8DR5 - chains C and F of the 12 polymer chains in the assembly; structure by electron microscopy, 2.76 A resolution.

Chain C:
Name: Replication factor C subunit 3
Organism: Saccharomyces cerevisiae
Reference sequence: P38629 (RFC3_YEAST); residues 1-340 here = UniProt positions 1-340
Amino-acid sequence (340 residues; each row starts with the number of its first residue):
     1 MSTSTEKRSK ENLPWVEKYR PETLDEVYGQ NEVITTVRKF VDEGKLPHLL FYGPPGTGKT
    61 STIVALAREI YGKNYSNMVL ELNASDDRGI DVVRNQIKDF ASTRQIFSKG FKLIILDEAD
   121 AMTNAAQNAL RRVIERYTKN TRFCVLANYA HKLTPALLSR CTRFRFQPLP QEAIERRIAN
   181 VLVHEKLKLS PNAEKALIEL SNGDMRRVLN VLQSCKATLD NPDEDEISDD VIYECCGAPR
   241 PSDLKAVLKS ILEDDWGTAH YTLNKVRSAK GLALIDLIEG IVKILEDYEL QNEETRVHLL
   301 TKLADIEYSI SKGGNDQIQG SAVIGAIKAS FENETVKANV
Unresolved in the structure: 1-5, 336-340
Ion coordination: Mg2+: Thr60 (together with ATP-gamma-S)
Ligand contacts:
  - ATP-gamma-S (AGS; phosphothiophosphoric acid-adenylate ester), molecule 1: Val16, Tyr19, Arg20, Pro21, Glu26, Val27, Tyr28, Pro54, Pro55, Gly56, Thr57, Gly58, Lys59, Thr60, Ser61, Glu118, Asn148, Leu169, Arg177, Met205, Arg206, Leu209
  - ATP-gamma-S (AGS), molecule 2: Arg131, Glu135, Ala156, Arg160
UniProt features mapped onto this chain:
  - binding site (ATP): Val16 to Tyr19, Arg20, Tyr28, Gly53 to Ser61, Asn148, Arg206
  - modified residue: Ser2 (N-acetylserine)

Chain F:
Name: Proliferating cell nuclear antigen
Organism: Saccharomyces cerevisiae
Reference sequence: A0A6B7JGY6 (A0A6B7JGY6_YEASX); numbering as in UniProt (aligned over 1-258)
Amino-acid sequence (277 residues; numbered -18 to 258; the number before each row is that of its first residue; numbers below 1 keep their minus sign (Met-18 is residue -18)):
   -18 MGSSHHHHHH SSGLVPRASM LEAKFEEASL FKRIIDGFKD CVQLVNFQCK EDGIIAQAVD
    42 DSRVLLVSLE IGVEAFQEYR CDHPVTLGMD LTSLSKILRC GNNTDTLTLI ADNTPDSIIL
   102 LFEDTKKDRI AEYSLKLMDI DADFLKIEEL QYDSTLSLPS SEFSKIVRDL SQLSDSINIM
   162 ITKETIKFVA DGDIGSGSVI IKPFVDMEHP ETSIKLEMDQ PVDLTFGAKY LLDIIKGSSL
   222 SDRVGIRLSS EAPALFQFDL KSGFLQFFLA PKFNDEE
Unresolved in the structure: -18 to -1, 257-258
Sequence notes: expression tag (-18 to 0)

Interface between chain C and chain F:
Pairs across the interface - 31 pairs, chain C then chain F:
  Glu6(C) with Asp120(F), hydrogen bond (backbone-side chain); Asp122(F)
  Asn74(C) with Leu126(F)
  Leu80(C) with Asp42(F)
  Gln96(C) with Asp42(F); Ser43(F)
  Asp99(C) with Val45(F); Lys210(F), salt bridge; Tyr211(F), hydrogen bond
  Phe100(C) with Ser43(F); Arg44(F)
  Ser102(C) with Lys253(F); Phe254(F), hydrogen bond (backbone-backbone)
  Thr103(C) with Val45(F); Ala251(F); Pro252(F); Phe254(F)
  Arg104(C) with Ala251(F); Pro252(F), hydrogen bond (backbone-backbone); Phe254(F)
  Ile106(C) with Arg44(F); Val45(F); Leu46(F); Ile128(F); Pro234(F); Ala251(F), hydrophobic
  Phe107(C) with Phe125(F); Leu126(F), hydrophobic; Ile128(F)
  Lys109(C) with Glu232(F), salt bridge
  Asn140(C) with Phe254(F)
Interface residues without a listed pair, chain C (20 interface residues in all): Ser76, Asn77, Val79, Asn95, Ala101, Gln105, Gly110
Interface residues without a listed pair, chain F (20 interface residues in all): Leu47, Asp124

Summary:
The chain C/chain F interface involves 20 residues from each chain; the contacts include 4 hydrogen bonds and
2 salt bridges. Among the polar pairs are Asp99(C)-Lys210(F), Lys109(C)-Glu232(F) and Glu6(C)-Asp120(F). Chain
C binds ATP-gamma-S. Curated annotation (UniProt) lists 17 ATP-binding residues on chain C.
Here chain C is Replication factor C subunit 3 and chain F is Proliferating cell nuclear antigen, both from
Saccharomyces cerevisiae. Entry 8DR5 (Open state of RFC:PCNA bound to a 3' ss/dsDNA junction (DNA2) with NTD)
was determined by electron microscopy together with 8DQW, 8DQX, 8DQZ, 8DR0, 8DR1, 8DR3 and 3 further entries
from the same study.
